Entry 9IBX (electron microscopy, 2.54 A resolution); this record covers chains B and C of the 5 polymer chains in the assembly.

== Chain B (and C) ==
Protein: DNA polymerase subunit gamma-2
Organism: Homo sapiens
Notes: engineered mutation(s): A169T; chain C of this document is another copy of the same molecule, construct and numbering; everything in this record applies to it too
UniProt: Q9UHN1 (DPOG2_HUMAN); numbering as in UniProt (aligned over 26-485)
Sequence (467 residues; row label = number of the first residue in the row):
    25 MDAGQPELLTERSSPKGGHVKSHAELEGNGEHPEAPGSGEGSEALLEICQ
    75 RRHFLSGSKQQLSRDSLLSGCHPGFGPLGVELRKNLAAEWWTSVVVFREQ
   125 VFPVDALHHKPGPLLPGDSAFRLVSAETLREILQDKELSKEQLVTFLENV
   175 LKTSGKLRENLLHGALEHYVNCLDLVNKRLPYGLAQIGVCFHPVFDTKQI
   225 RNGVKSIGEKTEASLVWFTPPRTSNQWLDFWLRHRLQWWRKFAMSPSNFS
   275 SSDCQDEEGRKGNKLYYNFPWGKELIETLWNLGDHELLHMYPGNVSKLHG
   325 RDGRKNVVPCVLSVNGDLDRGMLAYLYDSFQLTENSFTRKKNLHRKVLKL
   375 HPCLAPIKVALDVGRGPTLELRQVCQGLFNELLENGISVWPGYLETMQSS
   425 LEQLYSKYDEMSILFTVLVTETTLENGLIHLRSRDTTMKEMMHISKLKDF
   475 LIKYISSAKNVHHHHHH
Unresolved in the structure: 25-66, 138-176, 219-228, 355-368, 483-491 (chain C: 25-66, 139-177, 219-229, 355-368, 483-491)
Sequence notes: initiating methionine (25); variant Thr169 (Ala in Q9UHN1); expression tag (486-491)
UniProt features mapped onto this chain:
  - modified residue: Ser38 (Phosphoserine)
  - natural variant: Arg182 (R182W: In MTDPS16), Gly416 (G416A: No functional deficit), Asp433 (D433Y: In MTDPS16B), Gly451 (G451E: In PEOA4)

== Interface between chain B and chain C ==
Pairs across the interface (58):
  His77(B) - Asn195(C)
  His77(B) - Asp198(C)  salt bridge
  His77(B) - Leu199(C)
  His96(B) - Leu131(C)
  Pro97(B) - Leu131(C)
  Gly98(B) - Asp129(C)
  Phe99(B) - Asp129(C)
  Pro101(B) - Pro127(C)
  Pro101(B) - Leu199(C)  hydrophobic
  Val104(B) - Asp129(C)
  Arg107(B) - Asp129(C)  salt bridge
  Trp115(B) - Glu105(C)
  Val120(B) - Leu407(C)
  Phe121(B) - Leu407(C)  hydrophobic
  Glu123(B) - Phe403(C)
  Glu123(B) - Pro415(C)
  Glu123(B) - Tyr417(C)
  Glu123(B) - Leu418(C)
  Phe126(B) - Trp414(C)  hydrophobic
  Pro127(B) - Pro101(C)
  Pro127(B) - Val104(C)  hydrophobic
  Asp129(B) - Gly98(C)
  Asp129(B) - Phe99(C)  hydrogen bond (side chain-backbone)
  Asp129(B) - Val104(C)
  Asp129(B) - Arg107(C)  salt bridge
  Leu131(B) - His96(C)
  Leu131(B) - Pro97(C)
  Leu131(B) - Glu233(C)
  His132(B) - His132(C)
  His132(B) - Val213(C)
  His132(B) - Phe215(C)
  His132(B) - Glu233(C)  hydrogen bond (backbone-side chain)
  His133(B) - Ile231(C)  hydrogen bond (side chain-backbone)
  His133(B) - Glu233(C)  salt bridge
  His192(B) - Ser80(C)
  Asn195(B) - His77(C)  hydrogen bond (backbone-side chain)
  Asn195(B) - Gly81(C)
  Asp198(B) - His77(C)
  Leu199(B) - His77(C)
  Leu199(B) - Pro101(C)  hydrophobic
  Asn201(B) - Glu419(C)  hydrogen bond
  Arg203(B) - Leu418(C)
  Arg203(B) - Glu419(C)  salt bridge
  Val213(B) - His132(C)
  Phe215(B) - His132(C)
  Ile231(B) - His133(C)  hydrogen bond (backbone-side chain)
  Glu233(B) - Leu131(C)
  Glu233(B) - His132(C)  salt bridge
  Glu233(B) - His133(C)  salt bridge
  Phe403(B) - Glu123(C)
  Leu407(B) - Val120(C)
  Leu407(B) - Phe121(C)  hydrophobic
  Pro415(B) - Glu123(C)
  Leu418(B) - Glu123(C)
  Leu418(B) - Arg203(C)  hydrogen bond (backbone-side chain)
  Glu419(B) - Asn201(C)  hydrogen bond
  Thr420(B) - Arg203(C)
  Thr420(B) - Arg325(C)
Interface residues without a listed pair, chain B (44 interface residues in all): Arg75, Ser80, Gly81, Glu105, Lys108, Val128, Leu181, Arg325, Glu408, Trp414
Interface residues without a listed pair, chain C (46 interface residues in all): Gln74, Arg75, Lys108, Trp115, Phe126, Val128, Leu181, His192, Glu408, Thr420

== In short ==
44 residues of chain B face 46 of chain C across their interface; the contacts include 8 hydrogen bonds and 7
salt bridges. Among the polar pairs are His77(B)-Asp198(C), Arg107(B)-Asp129(C) and His133(B)-Glu233(C).
Chain B and chain C are both DNA polymerase subunit gamma-2 (Homo sapiens); the structure, Chimeric
mitochondrial DNA polymerase gamma ternary complex (mAhB) in replication conformer, was determined by electron
microscopy, deposited together with 9G74, 9G75, 9G77, 9IBZ, 9IC0, 9IC1 and 9IC3.
